Entry 1EZV (X-ray diffraction, 2.30 A resolution); this record covers chains D and G of the 11 polymer chains in the assembly.

== Chain D ==
Molecule: Cytochrome C1
Source organism: Saccharomyces cerevisiae
Chain sequence (245 residues; numbered 62 to 306; the number before each row is that of its first residue):
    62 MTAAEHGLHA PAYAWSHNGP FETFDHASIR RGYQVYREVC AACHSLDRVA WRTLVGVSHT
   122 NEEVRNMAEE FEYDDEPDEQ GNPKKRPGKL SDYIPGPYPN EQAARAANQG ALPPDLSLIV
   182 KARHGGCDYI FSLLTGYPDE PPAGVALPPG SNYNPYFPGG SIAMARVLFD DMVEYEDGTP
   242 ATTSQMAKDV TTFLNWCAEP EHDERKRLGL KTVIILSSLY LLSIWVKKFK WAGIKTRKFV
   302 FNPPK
Metal / ion sites: heme Fe: His-105, Met-225
Small-molecule neighbours: heme (HEM): Val-96, Val-100, Cys-101, Cys-104, His-105, Asn-169, Ala-172, Leu-173, Pro-174, Pro-175, Leu-177, Ile-180, Arg-184, Tyr-190, Ile-191, Leu-194, Leu-195, Phe-218, Ile-223, Ala-224, Met-225, Val-228, Leu-229, Val-251, Leu-255

== Chain G ==
Molecule: Ubiquinol-cytochrome C reductase complex ubiquinone-binding protein qp-C
Source organism: Saccharomyces cerevisiae
Notes: EC 1.10.2.2
Chain sequence (93 residues; numbered 2 to 94; the number before each row is that of its first residue):
     2 GPPSGKTYMG WWGHMGGPKQ KGITSYAVSP YAQKPLQGIF HNAVFNSFRR FKSQFLYVLI
    62 PAGIYWYWWK NGNEYNEFLY SKAGREELER VNV

== How chain D and chain G interact ==
Residue-residue contacts - 28 pairs, chain D then chain G:
  Met-62(D) with Asn-77(G); Tyr-81(G)
  Thr-63(D) with Tyr-81(G)
  Trp-286(D) with Leu-37(G)
  Lys-289(D) with Leu-37(G)
  Phe-290(D) with Pro-31(G); Leu-37(G)
  Ala-293(D) with Gln-34(G), hydrogen bond (backbone-side chain)
  Gly-294(D) with Ala-28(G); Val-29(G); Pro-31(G); Gln-34(G)
  Thr-297(D) with Gln-34(G), hydrogen bond
  Arg-298(D) with Tyr-27(G)
  Lys-299(D) with Ser-26(G); Tyr-27(G), hydrogen bond (backbone-backbone)
  Phe-300(D) with Ile-24(G), hydrophobic; Thr-25(G); Ser-26(G)
  Val-301(D) with Gly-23(G); Ile-24(G); Thr-25(G), hydrogen bond (backbone-backbone); Tyr-27(G), hydrophobic
  Phe-302(D) with Lys-22(G); Gly-23(G); Ile-24(G), hydrophobic
  Asn-303(D) with Gly-23(G), hydrogen bond (backbone-backbone)
  Pro-305(D) with Lys-22(G)
Also at the interface, not in a pair above, chain G (15 interface residues in all): Tyr-32, Ile-40

== Overview ==
Chain D and chain G each contribute 15 residues to their interface, with 5 hydrogen bonds. Polar pairs include
Ala-293(D)/Gln-34(G), Thr-297(D)/Gln-34(G) and Lys-299(D)/Tyr-27(G). Ligands of chain D: heme. His-105(D) and
Met-225(D) coordinate a heme Fe ion.
Here chain D is Cytochrome C1 and chain G is Ubiquinol-cytochrome C reductase complex ubiquinone-binding
protein qp-C, both from Saccharomyces cerevisiae. Entry 1EZV (Structure of the yeast cytochrome BC1 complex
co-crystallized with an antibody fv-fragment) was determined by X-ray diffraction.
